Entry 9G8R (electron microscopy, 3.40 A resolution); this record covers chains B and D of the 5 polymer chains in the assembly.

[Chain B]
Name: Superkiller complex protein 3
Source organism: Homo sapiens
Reference sequence: Q6PGP7 (SKI3_HUMAN); residues 1-1564 here = UniProt positions 1-1564
Sequence (1568 residues; each row starts with the number of its first residue; numbers below 1 keep their minus sign (Gly-3 is residue -3)):
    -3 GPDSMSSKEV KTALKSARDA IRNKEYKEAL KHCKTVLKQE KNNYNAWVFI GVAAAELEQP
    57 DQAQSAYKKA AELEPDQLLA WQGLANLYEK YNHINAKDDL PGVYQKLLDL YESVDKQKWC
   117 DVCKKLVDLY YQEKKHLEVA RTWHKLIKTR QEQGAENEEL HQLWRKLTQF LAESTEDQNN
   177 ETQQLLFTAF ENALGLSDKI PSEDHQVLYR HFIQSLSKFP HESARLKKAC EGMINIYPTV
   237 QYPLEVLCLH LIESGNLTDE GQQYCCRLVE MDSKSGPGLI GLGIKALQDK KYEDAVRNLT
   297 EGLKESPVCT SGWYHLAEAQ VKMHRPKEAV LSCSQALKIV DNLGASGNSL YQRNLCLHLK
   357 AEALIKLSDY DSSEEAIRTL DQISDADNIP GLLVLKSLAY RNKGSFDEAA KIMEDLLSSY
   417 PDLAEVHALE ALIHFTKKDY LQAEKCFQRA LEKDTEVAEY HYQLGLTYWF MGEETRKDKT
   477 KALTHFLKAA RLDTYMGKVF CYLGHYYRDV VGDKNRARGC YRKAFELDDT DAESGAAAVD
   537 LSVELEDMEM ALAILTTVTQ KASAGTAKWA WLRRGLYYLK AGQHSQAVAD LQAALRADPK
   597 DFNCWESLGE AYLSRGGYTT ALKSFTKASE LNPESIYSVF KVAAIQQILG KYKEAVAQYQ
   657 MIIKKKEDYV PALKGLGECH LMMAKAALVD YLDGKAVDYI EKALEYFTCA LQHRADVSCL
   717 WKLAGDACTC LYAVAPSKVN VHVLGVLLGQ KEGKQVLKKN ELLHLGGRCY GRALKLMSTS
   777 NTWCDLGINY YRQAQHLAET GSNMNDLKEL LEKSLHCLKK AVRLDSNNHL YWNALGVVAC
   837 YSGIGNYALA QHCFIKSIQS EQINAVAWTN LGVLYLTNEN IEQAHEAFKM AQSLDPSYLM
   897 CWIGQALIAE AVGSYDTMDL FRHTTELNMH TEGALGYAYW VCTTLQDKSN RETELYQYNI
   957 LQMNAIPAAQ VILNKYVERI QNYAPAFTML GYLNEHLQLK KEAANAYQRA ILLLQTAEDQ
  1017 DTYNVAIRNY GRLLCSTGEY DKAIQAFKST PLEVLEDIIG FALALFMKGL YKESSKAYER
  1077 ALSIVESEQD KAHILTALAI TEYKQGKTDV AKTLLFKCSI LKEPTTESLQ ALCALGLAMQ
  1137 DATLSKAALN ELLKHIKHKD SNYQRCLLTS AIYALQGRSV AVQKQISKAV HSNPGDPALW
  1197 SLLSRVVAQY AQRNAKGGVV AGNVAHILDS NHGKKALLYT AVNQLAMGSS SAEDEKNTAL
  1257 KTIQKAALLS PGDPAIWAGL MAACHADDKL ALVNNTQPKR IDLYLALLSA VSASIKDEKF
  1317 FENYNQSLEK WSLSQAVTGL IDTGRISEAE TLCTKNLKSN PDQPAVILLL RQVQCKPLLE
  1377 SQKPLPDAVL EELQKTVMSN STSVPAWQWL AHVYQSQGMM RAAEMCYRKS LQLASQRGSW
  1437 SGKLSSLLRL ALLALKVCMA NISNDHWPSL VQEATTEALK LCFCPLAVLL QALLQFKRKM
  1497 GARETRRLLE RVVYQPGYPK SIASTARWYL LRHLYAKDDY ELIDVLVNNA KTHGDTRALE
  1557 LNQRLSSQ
Unresolved in the structure: -3 to 451
Differences from the reference sequence: expression tag (-3 to 0)
UniProt features mapped onto this chain:
  - modified residue: Ser2 (N-acetylserine)
  - natural variant: Gly251 (G251R: In THES1), Asn860 to Glu878 (deletion: Found in a THES1 patient), Ala1077 (A1077D: Found in a THES1 patient), Pro1270 (P1270A: Found in a THES1 patient), Asp1283 (D1283N: In THES1), Leu1485 (L1485R: Found in a THES1 patient), Leu1505 (L1505S: In THES1)

[Chain D]
Name: WD repeat-containing protein 61
Source organism: Homo sapiens
Reference sequence: Q9GZS3 (WDR61_HUMAN); numbering as in UniProt (aligned over 1-305)
Sequence (305 residues; numbered 1 to 305; the number before each row is that of its first residue):
     1 MTNQYGILFK QEQAHDDAIW SVAWGTNKKE NSETVVTGSL DDLVKVWKWR DERLDLQWSL
    61 EGHQLGVVSV DISHTLPIAA SSSLDAHIRL WDLENGKQIK SIDAGPVDAW TLAFSPDSQY
   121 LATGTHVGKV NIFGVESGKK EYSLDTRGKF ILSIAYSPDG KYLASGAIDG IINIFDIATG
   181 KLLHTLEGHA MPIRSLTFSP DSQLLVTASD DGYIKIYDVQ HANLAGTLSG HASWVLNVAF
   241 CPDDTHFVSS SSDKSVKVWD VGTRTCVHTF FDHQDQVWGV KYNGNGSKIV SVGDDQEIHI
   301 YDCPI
UniProt features mapped onto this chain:
  - modified residue: Met1 (N-acetylmethionine), Thr2 (N-acetylthreonine)

[How chain B and chain D interact]
Contacting residue pairs (21; chain B residue first):
  Gln1179(B) - Leu65(D)
  Lys1180(B) - Asp17(D)  salt bridge
  Lys1180(B) - Asp41(D)
  Ser1183(B) - Trp20(D)
  Ser1183(B) - Leu84(D)
  Lys1184(B) - Ala18(D)
  Lys1184(B) - Asp294(D)  salt bridge
  His1187(B) - Trp20(D)
  His1187(B) - Trp278(D)
  Ser1188(B) - Arg194(D)
  Trp1196(B) - Pro106(D)  hydrophobic
  Asn1210(B) - Gln64(D)
  Lys1212(B) - Gln64(D)
  Lys1212(B) - His87(D)
  Gly1213(B) - Gln64(D)
  Val1216(B) - Leu84(D)
  Val1216(B) - Ala86(D)  hydrophobic
  Val1216(B) - Pro106(D)
  Val1220(B) - Pro106(D)  hydrophobic
  Ile1223(B) - Val107(D)  hydrophobic
  Leu1224(B) - His126(D)
Also at the interface, not in a pair above, chain B (15 interface residues in all): Pro1190
Also at the interface, not in a pair above, chain D (24 interface residues in all): Leu40, Gly66, Val68, Asp85, Trp110, Phe150, Leu152, Ile168, Trp234

[Overview]
15 residues of chain B and 24 residues of chain D are in contact, with 2 salt bridges. Polar contacts include
Lys1180(B)-Asp17(D) and Lys1184(B)-Asp294(D).
Chain B is Superkiller complex protein 3 and chain D is WD repeat-containing protein 61, both from Homo
sapiens; the structure, human SKI7-SKI238 complex in the open state, was determined by electron microscopy
together with 9G8N, 9G8P and 9G8Q from the same study.
